Entry 3M32 (X-ray diffraction, 1.35 A resolution); this record covers chains D and F of the 6 polymer chains in the assembly.

Chain D:
Molecule: Methyl-coenzyme M reductase I subunit alpha
From: Methanothermobacter marburgensis
Notes: EC 2.8.4.1
Reference sequence: P11558 (MCRA_METTM); residue numbers follow UniProt; this construct covers 2-550
Chain sequence (549 residues; row label = number of the first residue in the row):
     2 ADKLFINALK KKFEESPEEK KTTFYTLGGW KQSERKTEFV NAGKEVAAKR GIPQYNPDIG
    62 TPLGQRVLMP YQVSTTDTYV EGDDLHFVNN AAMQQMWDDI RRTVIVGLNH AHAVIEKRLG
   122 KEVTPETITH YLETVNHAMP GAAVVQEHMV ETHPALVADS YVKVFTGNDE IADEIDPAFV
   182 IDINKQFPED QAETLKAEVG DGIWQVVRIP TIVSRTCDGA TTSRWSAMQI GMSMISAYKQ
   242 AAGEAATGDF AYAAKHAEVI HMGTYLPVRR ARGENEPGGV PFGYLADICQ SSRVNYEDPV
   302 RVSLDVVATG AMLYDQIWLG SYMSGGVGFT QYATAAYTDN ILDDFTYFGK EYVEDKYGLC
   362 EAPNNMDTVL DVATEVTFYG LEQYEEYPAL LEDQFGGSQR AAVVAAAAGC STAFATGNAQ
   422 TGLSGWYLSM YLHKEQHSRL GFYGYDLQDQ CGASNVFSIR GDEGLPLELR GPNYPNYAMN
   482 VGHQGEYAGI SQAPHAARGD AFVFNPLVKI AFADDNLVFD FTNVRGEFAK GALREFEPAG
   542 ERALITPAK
Unresolved in the structure: 550
Modified / non-standard residues: His-257 (n1-methylated histidine; MHS); Arg-271 (5-methyl-arginine; AGM); Gln-400 (2-methyl-glutamine; MGN); Gly-445 (thioglycin; GL3); Cys-452 (s-methylcysteine; SMC)
Bound ions: factor 430 Ni: Gln-147 (together with 1-thioethanesulfonic acid, SHT)
Ligand contacts:
  - 1-thioethanesulfonic acid / SHT / Coenzyme B, molecule 1: Gln-147, Arg-225, Lys-256, His-257
  - 1-thioethanesulfonic acid / SHT / Coenzyme B, molecule 2: Arg-270, Arg-271, Leu-320, Met-324, Ser-325, Phe-330, Tyr-333, Phe-443, Tyr-444, Gly-445, Ala-479, Met-480, Asn-481, Val-482
  - factor 430 (F43), molecule 1: Ala-143, Ala-144, Val-145, Val-146, Gln-147, Met-150, Val-151, Met-229, Gln-230, Met-233, Ile-236, Ala-243, Gly-244
  - factor 430 (F43), molecule 2: Gly-326, Gly-327, Val-328, Gly-329, Phe-330, Thr-331, Gln-332, Tyr-333, Phe-396, Gly-397, Gly-398, Gln-400, Gly-442, Phe-443
  - Zn2+ (ZN): Arg-102, Ser-215, Arg-216, Cys-218
Curated features (UniProtKB/Swiss-Prot):
  - binding site (coenzyme F430): Gln-147
  - binding site (coenzyme B): Arg-225, Lys-256, His-257, Arg-270
  - binding site (coenzyme M): Tyr-333, Tyr-444
  - modified residue: His-257 (Pros-methylhistidine), Arg-271 (5-methylarginine), Gly-445 (1-thioglycine), Asp-450 (Z: -2,3-didehydroaspartate), Cys-452 (S-methylcysteine)

Chain F:
Molecule: Methyl-coenzyme M reductase I subunit gamma
From: Methanothermobacter marburgensis
Notes: EC 2.8.4.1
Reference sequence: P11562 (MCRG_METTM); residue numbers follow UniProt; this construct covers 2-249
Chain sequence (248 residues; each row starts with the number of its first residue):
     2 AQYYPGTTKV AQNRRNFCNP EYELEKLREI SDEDVVKILG HRAPGEEYPS VHPPLEEMDE
    62 PEDAIREMVE PIDGAKAGDR VRYIQFTDSM YFAPAQPYVR SRAYLCRYRG ADAGTLSGRQ
   122 IIETRERDLE KISKELLETE FFDPARSGVR GKSVHGHSLR LDEDGMMFDM LRRQIYNKDT
   182 GRVEMVKNQI GDELDEPVDL GEPLDEETLM EKTTIYRVDG EAYRDDVEAV EIMQRIHVLR
   242 SQGGFNLE
Unresolved in the structure: 248-249
Bound ions: Mg2+ near Glu-30 (its only coordinating residue here)
Ligand contacts: factor 430 (F43): Leu-117, Ser-118, Gly-119, Arg-120, Lys-153, Ser-154, Val-155, His-156, Gly-157, His-158
Curated features (UniProtKB/Swiss-Prot):
  - binding site (coenzyme M): Arg-120

How chain D and chain F interact:
Contacting residue pairs - 110 pairs, chain D then chain F:
  Phe-14(D) with Arg-161(F)
  Glu-16(D) with Arg-161(F), salt bridge
  Glu-20(D) with Arg-161(F)
  Lys-21(D) with Arg-161(F); Leu-162(F), hydrogen bond (backbone-backbone); Asp-220(F), salt bridge
  Lys-22(D) with Leu-162(F); Asp-163(F); Glu-164(F), hydrogen bond (side chain-backbone)
  Thr-23(D) with Arg-161(F); Leu-162(F), hydrogen bond (backbone-backbone); Asp-163(F); Glu-164(F), hydrogen bond (backbone-backbone)
  Thr-24(D) with Glu-164(F)
  Phe-25(D) with Arg-161(F); Phe-169(F), hydrophobic
  Tyr-26(D) with Phe-169(F); Asp-170(F), hydrogen bond (side chain-backbone); Arg-173(F)
  Thr-62(D) with Lys-153(F); Ser-154(F); Met-171(F); Leu-172(F)
  Pro-63(D) with Met-171(F)
  Leu-64(D) with Met-171(F)
  Gln-66(D) with Phe-169(F); Met-171(F)
  Arg-67(D) with His-156(F), hydrogen bond; Leu-160(F); Phe-169(F)
  Met-367(D) with His-238(F); Val-239(F), hydrophobic; Ser-242(F)
  Leu-371(D) with Gln-235(F)
  Thr-375(D) with Gln-235(F), hydrogen bond
  Glu-376(D) with Arg-225(F), salt bridge
  Phe-379(D) with Tyr-224(F), hydrophobic; Arg-225(F)
  Glu-383(D) with Arg-225(F), salt bridge
  Glu-386(D) with Tyr-217(F); Arg-218(F), hydrogen bond (backbone-side chain); Val-219(F), hydrogen bond (side chain-backbone)
  Glu-387(D) with Val-219(F)
  Pro-389(D) with Tyr-92(F); Arg-161(F)
  Leu-392(D) with Met-91(F), hydrophobic; Tyr-92(F); Ser-159(F)
  Glu-393(D) with Ser-159(F), hydrogen bond (backbone-backbone); Leu-160(F); Arg-161(F), salt bridge
  Phe-396(D) with His-156(F); His-158(F); Ser-159(F), hydrogen bond (backbone-side chain)
  Gly-398(D) with Ser-118(F), hydrogen bond (backbone-side chain)
  Arg-401(D) with Met-91(F); His-158(F), hydrogen bond; Ser-159(F)
  Ser-425(D) with His-238(F), hydrogen bond
  Leu-429(D) with His-238(F)
  Tyr-432(D) with Met-234(F), hydrophobic; His-238(F); Arg-241(F), hydrogen bond
  Leu-433(D) with Tyr-224(F); Met-234(F), hydrophobic
  Lys-435(D) with Tyr-99(F); Arg-103(F)
  Glu-436(D) with Tyr-5(F), hydrogen bond; Arg-15(F), salt bridge; Arg-103(F), salt bridge; Tyr-217(F); Tyr-224(F); Met-234(F)
  Gln-437(D) with Arg-15(F); Ile-216(F); Tyr-217(F), hydrogen bond (backbone-backbone); Tyr-224(F)
  His-438(D) with Met-91(F); Ile-216(F); Tyr-217(F)
  Ser-439(D) with Arg-15(F); Gln-97(F); Pro-98(F); Tyr-99(F), hydrogen bond (backbone-backbone); Val-100(F), hydrogen bond (side chain-backbone)
  Arg-440(D) with Asp-89(F), hydrogen bond (side chain-backbone); Met-91(F); Gln-97(F), hydrogen bond; Pro-98(F); Tyr-99(F); Ser-118(F), hydrogen bond (side chain-backbone); His-158(F); Ile-216(F)
  Leu-441(D) with Tyr-99(F); Ser-118(F)
  Gly-442(D) with Leu-117(F); Ser-118(F), hydrogen bond (backbone-backbone)
  Tyr-444(D) with Gly-115(F); Thr-116(F); Leu-117(F); Ile-122(F)
  Asp-447(D) with Tyr-99(F)
  Gln-451(D) with Arg-241(F), hydrogen bond
  Ala-454(D) with His-238(F); Arg-241(F); Ser-242(F)
  Ser-455(D) with Arg-241(F); Gly-245(F)
  Phe-458(D) with Phe-246(F)
  Ser-459(D) with Gly-245(F)
Also at the interface, not in a pair above, chain D (53 interface residues in all): Val-370, Ala-390, Gly-397, Tyr-428, Phe-443, Ile-460
Also at the interface, not in a pair above, chain F (49 interface residues in all): Phe-93, Gly-166, Met-168, Val-231

In short:
53 residues of chain D face 49 of chain F across their interface; the contacts include 24 hydrogen bonds and 7
salt bridges. Among the polar pairs are Glu-16(D)/Arg-161(F), Lys-21(D)/Asp-220(F) and Glu-376(D)/Arg-225(F).
One factor 430 molecule is bound between chain D and chain F.
Here chain D is Methyl-coenzyme M reductase I subunit alpha and chain F is Methyl-coenzyme M reductase I
subunit gamma, both from Methanothermobacter marburgensis. Entry 3M32 (Structural Insight into Methyl-Coenzyme
M Reductase Chemistry using Coenzyme B Analogues) was determined by X-ray diffraction (same publication as
3M1V, 3M2R, 3M2U, 3M2V and 3M30).
